Entry 1I3Q (X-ray diffraction, 3.10 A resolution); this record covers chains A and B of the 10 polymer chains in the assembly.

# Chain A
Protein: DNA-directed RNA polymerase II largest subunit
Source organism: Saccharomyces cerevisiae
Notes: EC 2.7.7.6
UniProtKB: P04050 (RPB1_YEAST); residue numbers follow UniProt; this construct covers 1-1733
Amino-acid sequence (1733 residues; each row starts with the number of its first residue):
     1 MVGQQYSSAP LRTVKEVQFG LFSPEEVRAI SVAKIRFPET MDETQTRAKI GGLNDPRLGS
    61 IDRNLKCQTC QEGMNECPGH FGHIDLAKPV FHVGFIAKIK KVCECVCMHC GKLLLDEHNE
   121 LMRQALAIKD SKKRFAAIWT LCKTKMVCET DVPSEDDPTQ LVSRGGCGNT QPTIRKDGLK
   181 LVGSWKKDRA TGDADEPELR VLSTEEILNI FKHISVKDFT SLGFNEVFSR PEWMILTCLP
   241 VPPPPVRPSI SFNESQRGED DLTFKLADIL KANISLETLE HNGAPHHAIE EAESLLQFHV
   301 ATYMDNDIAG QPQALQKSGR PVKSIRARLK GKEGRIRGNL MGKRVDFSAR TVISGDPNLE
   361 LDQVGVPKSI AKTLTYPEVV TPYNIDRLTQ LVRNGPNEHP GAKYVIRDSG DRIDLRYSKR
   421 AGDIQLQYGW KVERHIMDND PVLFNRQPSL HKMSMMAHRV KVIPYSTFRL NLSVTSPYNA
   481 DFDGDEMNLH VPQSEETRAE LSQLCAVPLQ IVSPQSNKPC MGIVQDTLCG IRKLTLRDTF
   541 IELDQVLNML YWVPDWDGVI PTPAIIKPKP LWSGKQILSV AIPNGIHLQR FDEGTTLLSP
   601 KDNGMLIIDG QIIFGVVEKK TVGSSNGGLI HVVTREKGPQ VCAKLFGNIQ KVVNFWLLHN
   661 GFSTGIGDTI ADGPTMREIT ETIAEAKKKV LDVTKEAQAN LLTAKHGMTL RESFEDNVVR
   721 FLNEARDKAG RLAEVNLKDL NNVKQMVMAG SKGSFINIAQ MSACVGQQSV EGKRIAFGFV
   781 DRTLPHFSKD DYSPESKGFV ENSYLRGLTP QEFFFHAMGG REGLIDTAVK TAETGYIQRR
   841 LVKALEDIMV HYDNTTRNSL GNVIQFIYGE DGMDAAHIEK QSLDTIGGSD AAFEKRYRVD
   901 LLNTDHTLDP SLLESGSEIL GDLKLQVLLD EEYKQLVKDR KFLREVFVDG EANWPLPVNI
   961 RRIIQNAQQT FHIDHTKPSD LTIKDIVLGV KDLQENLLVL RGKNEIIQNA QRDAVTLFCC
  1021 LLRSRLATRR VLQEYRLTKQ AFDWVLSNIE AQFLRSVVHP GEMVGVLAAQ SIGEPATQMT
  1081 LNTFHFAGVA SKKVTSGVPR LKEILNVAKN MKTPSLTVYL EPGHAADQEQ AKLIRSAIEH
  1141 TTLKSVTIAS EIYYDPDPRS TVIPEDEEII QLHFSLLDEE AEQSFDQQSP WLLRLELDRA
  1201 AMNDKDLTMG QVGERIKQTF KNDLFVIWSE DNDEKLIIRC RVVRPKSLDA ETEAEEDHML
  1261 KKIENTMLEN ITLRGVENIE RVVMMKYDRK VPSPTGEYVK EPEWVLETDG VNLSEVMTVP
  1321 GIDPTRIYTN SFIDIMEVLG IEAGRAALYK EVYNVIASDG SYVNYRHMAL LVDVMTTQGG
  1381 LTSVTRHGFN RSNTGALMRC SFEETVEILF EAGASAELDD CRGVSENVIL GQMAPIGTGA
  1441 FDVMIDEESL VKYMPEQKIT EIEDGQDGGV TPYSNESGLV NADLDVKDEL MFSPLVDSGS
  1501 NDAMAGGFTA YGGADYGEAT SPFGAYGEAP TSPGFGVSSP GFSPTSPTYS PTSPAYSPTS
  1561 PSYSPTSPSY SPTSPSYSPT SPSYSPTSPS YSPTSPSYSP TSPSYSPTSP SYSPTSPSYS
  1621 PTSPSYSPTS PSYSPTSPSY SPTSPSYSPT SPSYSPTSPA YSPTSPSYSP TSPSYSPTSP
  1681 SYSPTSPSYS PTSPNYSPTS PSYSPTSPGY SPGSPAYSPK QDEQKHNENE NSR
Unresolved in the structure: 1, 1082-1091, 1177-1186, 1244-1253, 1446-1733
Ion coordination: Zn2+ site 1: C67, C70, C77, H80; Zn2+ site 2: C107, C110, C167; Mg2+: D481, D483, D485
Swiss-Prot annotation at these positions:
  - region: P248 to D260 (Lid loop), N306 to K323 (Rudder loop), P810 to E822 (Bridging helix)
  - binding site (Zn(2+)): C67, C70, C77, H80, C107, C110, C148, C167
  - binding site (Mg(2+)): D481, D483, D485
  - modified residue: T1471 (Phosphothreonine)
  - cross-link (Glycyl lysine isopeptide (Lys-Gly)): K695 (interchain with G-Cter in ubiquitin), K1246 (interchain with G-Cter in ubiquitin), K1350 (interchain with G-Cter in ubiquitin)
  - natural variant: S1653 to P1659 (deletion: In strain: A364A)
  - mutagenesis: K1246 (K1246R: Impairs ubiquitination during transcription stress)
From the paper describing this entry:
  - Mg2+ coordination: D481, D483, D485

# Chain B
Protein: DNA-directed RNA polymerase II 140KD polypeptide
Source organism: Saccharomyces cerevisiae
Notes: EC 2.7.7.6
UniProtKB: P08518 (RPB2_YEAST); residues 1-1224 here = UniProt positions 1-1224
Amino-acid sequence (1224 residues; numbered 1 to 1224; the number before each row is that of its first residue):
     1 MSDLANSEKY YDEDPYGFED ESAPITAEDS WAVISAFFRE KGLVSQQLDS FNQFVDYTLQ
    61 DIICEDSTLI LEQLAQHTTE SDNISRKYEI SFGKIYVTKP MVNESDGVTH ALYPQEARLR
   121 NLTYSSGLFV DVKKRTYEAI DVPGRELKYE LIAEESEDDS ESGKVFIGRL PIMLRSKNCY
   181 LSEATESDLY KLKECPFDMG GYFIINGSEK VLIAQERSAG NIVQVFKKAA PSPISHVAEI
   241 RSALEKGSRF ISTLQVKLYG REGSSARTIK ATLPYIKQDI PIVIIFRALG IIPDGEILEH
   301 ICYDVNDWQM LEMLKPCVED GFVIQDRETA LDFIGRRGTA LGIKKEKRIQ YAKDILQKEF
   361 LPHITQLEGF ESRKAFFLGY MINRLLLCAL DRKDQDDRDH FGKKRLDLAG PLLAQLFKTL
   421 FKKLTKDIFR YMQRTVEEAH DFNMKLAINA KTITSGLKYA LATGNWGEQK KAMSSRAGVS
   481 QVLNRYTYSS TLSHLRRTNT PIGRDGKLAK PRQLHNTHWG LVCPAETPEG QACGLVKNLS
   541 LMSCISVGTD PMPIITFLSE WGMEPLEDYV PHQSPDATRV FVNGVWHGVH RNPARLMETL
   601 RTLRRKGDIN PEVSMIRDIR EKELKIFTDA GRVYRPLFIV EDDESLGHKE LKVRKGHIAK
   661 LMATEYQDIE GGFEDVEEYT WSSLLNEGLV EYIDAEEEES ILIAMQPEDL EPAEANEEND
   721 LDVDPAKRIR VSHHATTFTH CEIHPSMILG VAASIIPFPD HNQSPRNTYQ SAMGKQAMGV
   781 FLTNYNVRMD TMANILYYPQ KPLGTTRAME YLKFRELPAG QNAIVAIACY SGYNQEDSMI
   841 MNQSSIDRGL FRSLFFRSYM DQEKKYGMSI TETFEKPQRT NTLRMKHGTY DKLDDDGLIA
   901 PGVRVSGEDV IIGKTTPISP DEEELGQRTA YHSKRDASTP LRSTENGIVD QVLVTTNQDG
   961 LKFVKVRVRT TKIPQIGDKF ASRHGQKGTI GITYRREDMP FTAEGIVPDL IINPHAIPSR
  1021 MTVAHLIECL LSKVAALSGN EGDASPFTDI TVEGISKLLR EHGYQSRGFE VMYNGHTGKK
  1081 LMAQIFFGPT YYQRLRHMVD DKIHARARGP MQVLTRQPVE GRSRDGGLRF GEMERDCMIA
  1141 HGAASFLKER LMEASDAFRV HICGICGLMT VIAKLNHNQF ECKGCDNKID IYQIHIPYAA
  1201 KLLFQELMAM NITPRLYTDR SRDF
Unresolved in the structure: 1-19, 71-88, 139-163, 336-344, 438-445, 468-476, 503-508, 669-677, 713-721, 920-932, 1111-1126
Ion coordination: Zn2+: C1163, C1166, C1182, C1185

# Chain A / chain B interface
Residue-residue contacts (372; chain A residue first):
  V2(A) - A1157(B)  hydrophobic
  V2(A) - H1195(B)
  Q5(A) - L1175(B)
  Y6(A) - R1159(B)  hydrogen bond (backbone-side chain)
  Y6(A) - L1175(B)
  S7(A) - Q1193(B)  hydrogen bond
  S8(A) - N1178(B)
  S8(A) - F1180(B)
  A9(A) - Q1193(B)
  P10(A) - I1191(B)
  P10(A) - Y1192(B)
  P10(A) - Q1193(B)  hydrogen bond (backbone-backbone)
  L11(A) - Q1193(B)
  L11(A) - H1195(B)
  R12(A) - Y1192(B)
  R12(A) - Q1193(B)  hydrogen bond (backbone-backbone)
  R12(A) - I1194(B)
  R12(A) - T1218(B)
  T13(A) - T1218(B)
  V14(A) - I1194(B)  hydrophobic
  V14(A) - L1216(B)  hydrophobic
  V14(A) - Y1217(B)
  K15(A) - Y1217(B)  hydrogen bond (backbone-backbone)
  K15(A) - T1218(B)
  K15(A) - D1219(B)
  K15(A) - R1220(B)
  E16(A) - Y1217(B)  hydrogen bond (backbone-backbone)
  E16(A) - D1219(B)
  E16(A) - R1220(B)
  E16(A) - R1222(B)
  V17(A) - R1215(B)
  Q18(A) - T1213(B)
  Q18(A) - P1214(B)
  Q18(A) - R1215(B)  hydrogen bond (backbone-backbone)
  F19(A) - T1213(B)
  G20(A) - N1211(B)
  G20(A) - I1212(B)
  G20(A) - T1213(B)  hydrogen bond (backbone-side chain)
  L21(A) - N1211(B)
  L21(A) - T1213(B)
  F22(A) - L1168(B)  hydrophobic
  F22(A) - M1208(B)  hydrophobic
  F22(A) - N1211(B)  hydrogen bond (backbone-backbone)
  F22(A) - T1213(B)
  E26(A) - L1168(B)
  E26(A) - R1215(B)  salt bridge
  A29(A) - G1184(B)
  I30(A) - L1168(B)  hydrophobic
  I30(A) - T1170(B)
  I30(A) - K1183(B)
  Q68(A) - I1172(B)
  T69(A) - K1174(B)
  C70(A) - I1172(B)  hydrophobic
  C70(A) - A1173(B)
  Q71(A) - L1175(B)
  Q71(A) - N1176(B)  hydrogen bond
  E72(A) - L1175(B)
  E76(A) - F1158(B)
  C77(A) - F1158(B)
  P78(A) - Q1205(B)
  G79(A) - Q1205(B)  hydrogen bond (backbone-side chain)
  F81(A) - Q1205(B)
  F81(A) - M1208(B)  hydrophobic
  H92(A) - M1210(B)
  W233(A) - N1211(B)
  L236(A) - N1211(B)
  P240(A) - M1208(B)
  P240(A) - N1211(B)
  P243(A) - Q1205(B)
  P245(A) - Y1198(B)
  P245(A) - K1201(B)
  P245(A) - L1202(B)
  V246(A) - Q1205(B)
  M304(A) - M1210(B)  hydrophobic
  I325(A) - A1209(B)  hydrophobic
  I325(A) - M1210(B)  hydrophobic
  R328(A) - E1206(B)
  L329(A) - L1203(B)  hydrophobic
  L329(A) - E1206(B)
  L329(A) - M1210(B)  hydrophobic
  K332(A) - L1202(B)
  K332(A) - E1206(B)  salt bridge
  R335(A) - E1153(B)  salt bridge
  N339(A) - L1151(B)
  N339(A) - E1153(B)  hydrogen bond
  L340(A) - L1151(B)
  M341(A) - F1130(B)
  G342(A) - R1129(B)
  G342(A) - F1130(B)  hydrogen bond (backbone-backbone)
  R344(A) - E1153(B)  salt bridge
  V345(A) - R1106(B)
  V345(A) - L1128(B)
  V345(A) - R1129(B)
  D346(A) - A1107(B)
  D346(A) - R1108(B)
  D346(A) - R1150(B)  hydrogen bond (backbone-side chain)
  F347(A) - R1106(B)  hydrogen bond (backbone-backbone)
  F347(A) - A1107(B)
  F347(A) - G1109(B)
  F347(A) - R1150(B)  hydrogen bond (backbone-side chain)
  S348(A) - A1105(B)
  S348(A) - R1106(B)  hydrogen bond (backbone-backbone)
  S348(A) - L1128(B)
  S348(A) - R1150(B)
  A349(A) - H1104(B)
  A349(A) - A1105(B)  hydrophobic
  A349(A) - L1128(B)
  R350(A) - K1102(B)
  R350(A) - I1103(B)
  R350(A) - H1104(B)  hydrogen bond (backbone-backbone)
  R350(A) - G1127(B)
  R350(A) - L1128(B)
  T351(A) - K1102(B)
  T351(A) - I1103(B)
  V352(A) - V1099(B)  hydrophobic
  D356(A) - Y833(B)  hydrogen bond
  P357(A) - S831(B)
  P357(A) - G832(B)
  P357(A) - Y833(B)  hydrophobic
  N358(A) - Y833(B)  hydrogen bond
  I370(A) - I1103(B)  hydrophobic
  T373(A) - A1105(B)
  T373(A) - A1107(B)
  L374(A) - R1106(B)
  R412(A) - P1110(B)
  L443(A) - M1138(B)  hydrophobic
  L443(A) - F1146(B)  hydrophobic
  N445(A) - E1134(B)
  Q447(A) - G1127(B)
  Q447(A) - R1129(B)
  Q447(A) - E1134(B)  hydrogen bond
  P448(A) - M1133(B)  hydrophobic
  S449(A) - M1133(B)
  S449(A) - E1134(B)  hydrogen bond
  S449(A) - C1137(B)  hydrogen bond (backbone-side chain)
  H451(A) - C1137(B)  hydrogen bond (backbone-side chain)
  K452(A) - A1140(B)
  K452(A) - H1141(B)  hydrogen bond (backbone-side chain)
  M455(A) - E1134(B)
  M455(A) - M1138(B)  hydrophobic
  M455(A) - H1141(B)  hydrogen bond (backbone-side chain)
  Y465(A) - I976(B)  hydrophobic
  S466(A) - Q975(B)  hydrogen bond
  S466(A) - V1099(B)
  S466(A) - D1100(B)  hydrogen bond
  S466(A) - I1103(B)
  T467(A) - I976(B)
  T467(A) - G977(B)
  T467(A) - V1099(B)
  R469(A) - Y833(B)
  R469(A) - I976(B)
  R469(A) - G991(B)  hydrogen bond (side chain-backbone)
  L472(A) - Q835(B)
  T475(A) - E836(B)
  D481(A) - E836(B)
  F482(A) - Q835(B)
  F482(A) - E836(B)  hydrogen bond (backbone-backbone)
  F482(A) - D837(B)
  F482(A) - S838(B)
  F482(A) - T989(B)  hydrogen bond (backbone-side chain)
  D483(A) - D837(B)
  D483(A) - K979(B)
  D483(A) - K987(B)
  D483(A) - G988(B)
  D483(A) - T989(B)
  G484(A) - T989(B)
  E486(A) - K1102(B)  salt bridge
  N488(A) - L1128(B)
  H490(A) - F1130(B)
  H490(A) - R1150(B)  hydrogen bond
  V491(A) - R1150(B)
  P492(A) - E1149(B)
  Q493(A) - E1149(B)  hydrogen bond (backbone-side chain)
  S494(A) - E1149(B)  hydrogen bond
  T497(A) - S1145(B)
  T497(A) - F1146(B)
  T497(A) - E1149(B)  hydrogen bond
  E500(A) - A1143(B)
  E500(A) - A1144(B)  hydrogen bond (side chain-backbone)
  E500(A) - S1145(B)  hydrogen bond (side chain-backbone)
  E500(A) - F1146(B)  hydrogen bond (side chain-backbone)
  L504(A) - H1141(B)
  L504(A) - G1142(B)
  C505(A) - H1141(B)
  Q510(A) - H1141(B)  hydrogen bond
  Q525(A) - Q835(B)
  Q525(A) - E836(B)  hydrogen bond
  Q525(A) - H1015(B)
  D526(A) - C829(B)  hydrogen bond
  D526(A) - G832(B)
  D526(A) - Q835(B)
  D526(A) - N1013(B)  hydrogen bond
  D526(A) - H1015(B)
  C529(A) - H1015(B)
  Q545(A) - K1079(B)
  L657(A) - C829(B)  hydrophobic
  L658(A) - Y830(B)
  L658(A) - N1074(B)  hydrogen bond (backbone-side chain)
  L658(A) - H1076(B)
  L658(A) - L1081(B)
  H659(A) - N1074(B)  hydrogen bond
  N660(A) - L1081(B)
  N660(A) - M1082(B)  hydrogen bond (backbone-backbone)
  N660(A) - A1083(B)  hydrogen bond (backbone-backbone)
  G661(A) - C829(B)
  G661(A) - A1083(B)
  F662(A) - A828(B)
  F662(A) - C829(B)  hydrogen bond (backbone-backbone)
  F662(A) - P1014(B)  hydrophobic
  S663(A) - I827(B)  hydrogen bond (side chain-backbone)
  S663(A) - P1014(B)
  S663(A) - Q1084(B)
  S663(A) - I1085(B)
  S663(A) - F1086(B)  hydrogen bond (side chain-backbone)
  T664(A) - I827(B)
  T664(A) - P1014(B)
  T664(A) - I1017(B)
  T664(A) - F1086(B)
  G665(A) - L1026(B)
  G665(A) - F1069(B)
  G665(A) - F1086(B)
  I666(A) - L1026(B)
  I666(A) - L1030(B)  hydrophobic
  I666(A) - V1052(B)  hydrophobic
  I666(A) - R1067(B)
  I666(A) - F1086(B)  hydrophobic
  G667(A) - R1067(B)
  D668(A) - F1069(B)
  I670(A) - R1067(B)
  T680(A) - I729(B)
  N742(A) - F1069(B)
  M746(A) - P1014(B)
  M746(A) - H1015(B)
  M746(A) - P1018(B)  hydrophobic
  S751(A) - H1015(B)  hydrogen bond (backbone-side chain)
  K752(A) - H1015(B)
  K752(A) - S1019(B)
  G753(A) - P1018(B)
  I756(A) - M1021(B)
  N757(A) - P1018(B)
  N757(A) - S1019(B)
  N757(A) - M1021(B)
  Q760(A) - M1021(B)
  M761(A) - P1018(B)  hydrophobic
  M761(A) - V1023(B)  hydrophobic
  E771(A) - K510(B)  salt bridge
  I775(A) - N516(B)
  A776(A) - N516(B)
  G778(A) - D397(B)
  G778(A) - H400(B)
  G778(A) - H515(B)
  G778(A) - N516(B)
  F779(A) - N516(B)
  F779(A) - T517(B)
  F779(A) - E698(B)
  F779(A) - E699(B)
  V780(A) - E699(B)  hydrogen bond (backbone-side chain)
  R782(A) - E698(B)
  R782(A) - E699(B)  hydrogen bond (side chain-backbone)
  R782(A) - I701(B)  hydrogen bond (side chain-backbone)
  T783(A) - N516(B)
  P785(A) - E698(B)
  P785(A) - I701(B)
  P785(A) - L702(B)
  P785(A) - I703(B)  hydrogen bond (backbone-backbone)
  H786(A) - W519(B)  hydrogen bond
  H786(A) - I703(B)
  H786(A) - M705(B)
  H786(A) - E742(B)  salt bridge
  F787(A) - L702(B)
  K789(A) - R620(B)
  E795(A) - V731(B)
  E801(A) - I729(B)
  N802(A) - R728(B)
  N802(A) - I729(B)  hydrogen bond (side chain-backbone)
  Y804(A) - H761(B)  hydrogen bond (backbone-side chain)
  Y804(A) - N762(B)
  Y804(A) - Q763(B)
  Y804(A) - M1021(B)  hydrophobic
  Y804(A) - V1023(B)  hydrophobic
  L805(A) - H761(B)  hydrogen bond (backbone-side chain)
  L805(A) - V1052(B)  hydrophobic
  R806(A) - P725(B)  hydrogen bond (side chain-backbone)
  R806(A) - K727(B)
  R806(A) - R728(B)  hydrogen bond (backbone-side chain)
  R806(A) - I729(B)
  R806(A) - H761(B)
  G807(A) - R728(B)
  G807(A) - D760(B)
  G807(A) - H761(B)
  L808(A) - R728(B)  hydrogen bond (backbone-side chain)
  L808(A) - D760(B)  hydrogen bond (backbone-backbone)
  L808(A) - F1047(B)
  T809(A) - I729(B)
  T809(A) - R730(B)
  P810(A) - W519(B)  hydrophobic
  P810(A) - M705(B)  hydrophobic
  P810(A) - P745(B)  hydrophobic
  P810(A) - F1047(B)  hydrophobic
  Q811(A) - M705(B)
  F813(A) - L749(B)  hydrophobic
  F813(A) - P759(B)
  F813(A) - D760(B)
  F814(A) - L514(B)  hydrophobic
  F814(A) - H515(B)
  F814(A) - N516(B)
  F814(A) - W519(B)
  F814(A) - P524(B)  hydrophobic
  H816(A) - S764(B)  hydrogen bond (backbone-side chain)
  A817(A) - L514(B)  hydrophobic
  A817(A) - P524(B)  hydrophobic
  A817(A) - S764(B)
  M818(A) - L514(B)
  M818(A) - N516(B)
  G820(A) - S764(B)
  R821(A) - R512(B)
  R821(A) - P524(B)  hydrogen bond (side chain-backbone)
  R821(A) - T527(B)
  R821(A) - G534(B)
  E822(A) - Q513(B)
  L824(A) - T768(B)
  L824(A) - Y769(B)
  I825(A) - R512(B)
  I825(A) - Q513(B)
  A828(A) - G530(B)
  R839(A) - M1133(B)
  V842(A) - D1136(B)
  E846(A) - R1135(B)  salt bridge
  E846(A) - D1136(B)
  E846(A) - I1139(B)
  M1063(A) - I1139(B)
  V1066(A) - D1136(B)
  V1066(A) - A1140(B)  hydrophobic
  Q1070(A) - C1137(B)
  Q1070(A) - A1140(B)
  K1144(A) - E262(B)
  K1261(A) - E312(B)  salt bridge
  N1265(A) - G263(B)
  E1269(A) - E262(B)
  E1269(A) - G263(B)
  R1399(A) - E1132(B)  salt bridge
  L1409(A) - L1207(B)  hydrophobic
  F1410(A) - M1210(B)  hydrophobic
  F1410(A) - I1212(B)  hydrophobic
  L1418(A) - R1222(B)
  D1420(A) - R1220(B)  hydrogen bond (backbone-side chain)
  C1421(A) - R1220(B)  hydrogen bond (backbone-side chain)
  R1422(A) - R1220(B)
  V1424(A) - I1139(B)  hydrophobic
  V1424(A) - L1147(B)  hydrophobic
  V1424(A) - L1151(B)  hydrophobic
  S1425(A) - R1135(B)
  V1428(A) - L1151(B)
  V1428(A) - M1152(B)  hydrophobic
  I1429(A) - P1197(B)
  I1429(A) - A1200(B)
  L1430(A) - H1195(B)
  L1430(A) - I1196(B)
  L1430(A) - P1197(B)
  G1431(A) - K1148(B)  hydrogen bond (backbone-side chain)
  G1431(A) - M1152(B)
  G1431(A) - P1197(B)
  Q1432(A) - K1148(B)
  M1433(A) - S1145(B)
  A1434(A) - A1144(B)
  I1436(A) - I1139(B)  hydrophobic
  I1436(A) - A1144(B)
  G1437(A) - G1142(B)
  T1438(A) - G1142(B)  hydrogen bond (backbone-backbone)
  T1438(A) - A1144(B)
  T1438(A) - S1145(B)
  G1439(A) - A1144(B)
Also at the interface, not in a pair above, chain A (215 interface residues in all): Q4, V27, V32, H80, F228, C238, P242, Y303, I336, I353, S354, G355, S369, Y417, L450, S454, A480, E496, L501, V524, T527, N654, T669, V743, D781, L784, S788, E812, P1435
Also at the interface, not in a pair above, chain B (183 interface residues in all): S264, H518, C523, C533, S700, I748, P765, N767, N834, H887, I990, I992, T1077, G1131, V1160, H1161, V1171, H1177, A1199, F1204

# Summary
215 residues of chain A and 183 residues of chain B are in contact; the contacts include 68 hydrogen bonds and
10 salt bridges. Among the polar pairs are E26(A)-R1215(B), K332(A)-E1206(B) and R335(A)-E1153(B). From the
paper: Mg2+ coordination by D481(A), D483(A) and D485(A).
Chain A is DNA-directed RNA polymerase II largest subunit and chain B is DNA-directed RNA polymerase II 140KD
polypeptide, both from Saccharomyces cerevisiae; the structure, RNA polymerase II crystal form I at 3.1 A
resolution, was determined by X-ray diffraction, deposited together with 1I50.
